Entry 2NLI (X-ray diffraction, 1.59 A resolution); this record covers chains A and B.

Chain A (and B):
Name: Lactate oxidase
Organism: Aerococcus viridans
Notes: EC 1.13.12.4; chain B of this document is another copy of the same molecule, construct and numbering; everything in this record applies to it too
Reference sequence: Q44467 (Q44467_9LACT); numbering as in UniProt (aligned over 7-374)
Amino-acid sequence (368 residues; numbered 7 to 374; the number before each row is that of its first residue):
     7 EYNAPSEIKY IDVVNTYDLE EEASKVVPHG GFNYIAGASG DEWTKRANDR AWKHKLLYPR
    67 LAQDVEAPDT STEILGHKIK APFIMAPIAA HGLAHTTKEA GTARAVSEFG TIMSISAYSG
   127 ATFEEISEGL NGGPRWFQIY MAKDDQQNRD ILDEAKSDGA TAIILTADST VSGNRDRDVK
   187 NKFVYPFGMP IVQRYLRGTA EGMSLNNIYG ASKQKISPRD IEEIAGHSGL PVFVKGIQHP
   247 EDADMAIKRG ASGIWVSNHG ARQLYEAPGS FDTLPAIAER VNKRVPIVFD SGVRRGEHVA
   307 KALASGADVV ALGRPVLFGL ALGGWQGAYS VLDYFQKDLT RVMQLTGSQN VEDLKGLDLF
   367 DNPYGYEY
Disordered / not traced: 177-179, 183-190, 210-214 (chain B: 176-217)
Ligand contacts:
  - FMN (flavin mononucleotide): Tyr40, Ile41, Ala92, Pro93, Ile94, Ala95, Ser122, Gln144, Tyr146, Thr172, Lys241, Ser263, His265, Gly266, Arg268, Asp296, Ser297, Gly298, Val299, Arg300, Gly319, Arg320, Pro321
  - lactic acid (LAC): Tyr40, Ala95, Tyr124, Tyr146, Thr176, Arg268
  - hydrogen peroxide (PEO): Tyr146, Thr172, Asp174, His265, Gln269

Interface between chain A and chain B:
Residue-residue contacts - 31 pairs, chain A then chain B:
  Arg66(A) with Glu247(B), salt bridge; Arg286(B)
  Gln69(A) with Met251(B); Lys254(B)
  Glu247(A) with Arg66(B), salt bridge; Asp364(B)
  Met251(A) with Gln69(B)
  Lys254(A) with Gln69(B); Asp359(B)
  Glu285(A) with Glu285(B)
  Arg286(A) with Arg66(B); Gly362(B), hydrogen bond (side chain-backbone); Asp364(B), salt bridge
  Asn288(A) with Leu309(B), hydrogen bond (side chain-backbone); Ala310(B), hydrogen bond (side chain-backbone); Gly312(B); Lys361(B), hydrogen bond (side chain-backbone)
  Lys289(A) with Lys289(B)
  Arg290(A) with Glu358(B); Gly362(B)
  Leu309(A) with Asn288(B), hydrogen bond (backbone-side chain)
  Ala310(A) with Asn288(B), hydrogen bond (backbone-side chain)
  Gly312(A) with Asn288(B); Lys289(B)
  Asp314(A) with Lys289(B), salt bridge
  Glu358(A) with Arg290(B)
  Asp359(A) with Lys254(B)
  Lys361(A) with Asn288(B), hydrogen bond (backbone-side chain)
  Gly362(A) with Asp250(B); Arg286(B), hydrogen bond (backbone-side chain); Arg290(B)
Other interface residues (no listed pair), chain A (24 interface residues in all): Asp70, Asp250, Ser311, Gly353, Leu363, Asp364
Other interface residues (no listed pair), chain B (22 interface residues in all): Ser311, Gly353, Leu363

Overview:
Chain A and chain B form an interface of 24 and 22 residues respectively, with 8 hydrogen bonds and 4 salt
bridges. Among the polar pairs are Arg66(A)-Glu247(B), Arg286(A)-Asp364(B) and Asp314(A)-Lys289(B). Bound to
chain A: flavin mononucleotide, lactic acid and hydrogen peroxide.
Chain A and chain B are both Lactate oxidase (Aerococcus viridans); the structure, Crystal Structure of the
complex between L-lactate oxidase and a substrate analogue at 1.59 angstrom resolution, was determined by
X-ray diffraction (same publication as 2ZFA).
